Entry 6WQK (electron microscopy, 3.10 A resolution); this record covers chains A and C of the 5 polymer chains in the assembly.

# Chain A (and C)
Molecule: MCherry fluorescent protein, Heterogeneous nuclear ribonucleoproteins A2/B1 chimera
From: Anaplasma marginale
Notes: fragment: low complexity domain; chain C of this document is another copy of the same molecule, construct and numbering; everything in this record applies to it too
Reference sequence: chimeric construct of X5DSL3, P22626: residues -59 to 176 from X5DSL3 (X5DSL3_ANAMA) positions 1-236 (UniProt number = residue number + 60); residues 181-341 from P22626 positions 193-353 (UniProt number = residue number + 12)
Sequence (426 residues; row label = number of the first residue in the row; numbers below 1 keep their minus sign (Met-84 is residue -84)):
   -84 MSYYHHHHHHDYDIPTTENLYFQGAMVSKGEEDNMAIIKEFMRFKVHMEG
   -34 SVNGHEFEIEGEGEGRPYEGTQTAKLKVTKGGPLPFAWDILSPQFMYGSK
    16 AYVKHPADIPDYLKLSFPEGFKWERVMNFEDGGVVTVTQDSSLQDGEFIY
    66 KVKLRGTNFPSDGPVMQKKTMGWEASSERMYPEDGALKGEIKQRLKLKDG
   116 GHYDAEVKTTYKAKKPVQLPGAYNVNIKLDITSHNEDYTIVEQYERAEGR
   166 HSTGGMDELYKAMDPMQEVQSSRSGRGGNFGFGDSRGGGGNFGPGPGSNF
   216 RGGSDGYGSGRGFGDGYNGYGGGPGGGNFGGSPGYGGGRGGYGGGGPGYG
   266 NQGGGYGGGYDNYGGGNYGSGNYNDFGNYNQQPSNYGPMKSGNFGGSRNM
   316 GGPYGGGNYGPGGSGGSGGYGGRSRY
Not modelled in the structure: -84 to 262, 320-341
Construct notes: expression tag (-84 to -60); linker (177-180)
Swiss-Prot annotation at these positions:
  - region: Gln296 to Tyr335 (Nuclear targeting sequence)
  - modified residue: Ser189 (Phosphoserine), Arg191 (Asymmetric dimethylarginine), Ser200 (Phosphoserine), Arg201 (Asymmetric dimethylarginine), Ser213 (Phosphoserine), Arg216 (Omega-N-methylarginine), Ser219 (Phosphoserine), Ser224 (Phosphoserine), Arg226 (Omega-N-methylarginine), Ser247 (Phosphoserine), Arg254 (Asymmetric dimethylarginine), Ser312 (Phosphoserine), Arg313 (Omega-N-methylarginine), Tyr319 (Phosphotyrosine), Ser329 (Phosphoserine), Ser332 (Phosphoserine), Tyr335 (Phosphotyrosine), Arg338 (Omega-N-methylarginine)
Reported in the primary citation:
  - contacts within the chain: Tyr275-Tyr283 (pi stacking), Tyr283-Phe309 (pi stacking), Phe291-Pro298 (hydrophobic contact)
  - self-association interface (contacts with another copy of this molecule); pairs are residue here / residue on that copy: Phe309-Tyr275 (pi stacking)

# How chain A and chain C interact
Contacting residue pairs (7; chain A residue first):
  Gln267(A) with Asn314(C); Tyr319(C)
  Gly268(A) with Asn314(C)
  Gly269(A) with Ser312(C), hydrogen bond (backbone-side chain)
  Tyr271(A) with Ser312(C), hydrogen bond (backbone-side chain)
  Gly272(A) with Ser312(C)
  Tyr275(A) with Gly311(C), hydrogen bond (side chain-backbone)
Also at the interface, not in a pair above, chain A (7 interface residues in all): Gly270
Also at the interface, not in a pair above, chain C (5 interface residues in all): Gly310

# Summary
7 residues of chain A and 5 residues of chain C are in contact; the contacts include 3 hydrogen bonds. Polar
pairs include Gly269(A)-Ser312(C), Tyr271(A)-Ser312(C) and Tyr275(A)-Gly311(C). The paper reports a
self-association interface involving Phe309(A); contacts within the chain involving Tyr275(A), Tyr283(A) and
Phe309(A) among others.
Both chains are MCherry fluorescent protein, Heterogeneous nuclear ribonucleoproteins A2/B1 chimera (Anaplasma
marginale). Entry 6WQK (hnRNPA2 Low complexity domain (LCD)) was determined by electron microscopy (same
publication as 6WPQ).
